Entry 6NK5 (electron microscopy, 4.16 A resolution (low resolution: residue-level contacts below are approximate; hydrogen-bond / salt-bridge calls are withheld)); this record covers chains B and D of the 12 polymer chains in the assembly.

# Chain B (and D)
Name: E1 glycoprotein
From: Chikungunya virus (strain 37997)
Notes: chain D of this document is another copy of the same molecule, construct and numbering; everything in this record applies to it too
Reference sequence: Q5XXP3 (POLS_CHIK3); residues 1-439 here correspond to UniProt positions 810-1248 (UniProt number = residue number + 809)
Sequence (439 residues; row label = number of the first residue in the row):
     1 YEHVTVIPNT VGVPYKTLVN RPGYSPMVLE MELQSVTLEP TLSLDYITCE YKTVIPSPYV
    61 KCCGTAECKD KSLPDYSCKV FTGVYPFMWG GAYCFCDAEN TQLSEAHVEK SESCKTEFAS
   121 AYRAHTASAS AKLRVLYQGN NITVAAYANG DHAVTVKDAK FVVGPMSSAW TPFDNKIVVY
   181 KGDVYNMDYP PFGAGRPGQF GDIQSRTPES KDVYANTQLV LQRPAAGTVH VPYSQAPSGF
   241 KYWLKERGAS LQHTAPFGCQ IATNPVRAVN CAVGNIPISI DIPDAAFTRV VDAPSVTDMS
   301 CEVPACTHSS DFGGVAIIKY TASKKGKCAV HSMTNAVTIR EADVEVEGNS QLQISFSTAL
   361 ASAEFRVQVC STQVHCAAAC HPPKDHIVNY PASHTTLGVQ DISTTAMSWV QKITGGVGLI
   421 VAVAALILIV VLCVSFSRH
Disulfides: Cys49-Cys114, Cys62-Cys94, Cys63-Cys96, Cys68-Cys78, Cys259-Cys271, Cys301-Cys376, Cys306-Cys380
Glycans and other covalent adducts: N-acetylglucosamine (NAG) linked to Asn141

# Interface between chain B and chain D
Contacting residue pairs (4; chain B residue first):
  Pro304(B) with Val290(D)
  Ala305(B) with Gly23(D); Arg289(D)
  Val315(B) with Arg289(D)
Also at the interface, not in a pair above, chain B (7 interface residues in all): Thr307, Gly314, His381, Lys384
Also at the interface, not in a pair above, chain D (5 interface residues in all): Pro22, Val291

# Summary
7 residues of chain B and 5 residues of chain D are in contact.
Both chains are E1 glycoprotein (Chikungunya virus (strain 37997)). Entry 6NK5 (Electron Cryo-Microscopy Of
Chikungunya VLP) was determined by electron microscopy together with 6NK3, 6NK6 and 6NK7 from the same study.
